6VEZ - chains A and D of the 4 polymer chains in the assembly; structure by X-ray diffraction, 1.88 A resolution.

== Chain A ==
Name: DNA-directed DNA/RNA polymerase mu
Organism: Homo sapiens
Notes: EC 2.7.7.7
UniProt: Q9NP87 (DPOLM_HUMAN); numbering as in UniProt; present here: 132-397, 410-494
Amino-acid sequence (356 residues; numbered 127 to 494; 12 numbers in that range are skipped by the numbering (no residue carries them; nothing is unmodelled there); the number before each row is that of its first residue):
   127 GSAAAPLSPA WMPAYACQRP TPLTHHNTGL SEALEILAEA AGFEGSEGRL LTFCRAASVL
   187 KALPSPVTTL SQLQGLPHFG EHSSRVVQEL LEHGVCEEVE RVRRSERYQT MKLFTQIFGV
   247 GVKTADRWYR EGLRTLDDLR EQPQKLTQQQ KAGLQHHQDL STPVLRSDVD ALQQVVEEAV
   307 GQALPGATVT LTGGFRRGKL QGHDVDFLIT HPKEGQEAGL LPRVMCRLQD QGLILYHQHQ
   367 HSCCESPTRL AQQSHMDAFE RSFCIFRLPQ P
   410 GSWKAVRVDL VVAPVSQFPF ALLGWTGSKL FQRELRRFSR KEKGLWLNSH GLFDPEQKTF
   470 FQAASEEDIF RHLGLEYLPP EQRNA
Unresolved in the structure: 127-136, 365-383
Differences from the reference sequence: expression tag (127-131); conflict Gly410 (Pro in Q9NP87)
Glycans and other covalent adducts: 2,3-dihydroxy-1,4-dithiobutane (DTT) linked to Cys180
Metal / ion sites: Ca2+ site 1 near Phe205 (its only coordinating residue here); Na+: Thr241, Ile243, Val246 (shared with 1 residue of chain P); Ca2+ site 2: Asp330, Asp332 (together with 8-oxo-guanosine-5'-triphosphate); Ca2+ site 3: Asp330, Asp332, Asp418 (together with 8-oxo-guanosine-5'-triphosphate) (shared with 1 residue of chain P)
Small-molecule neighbours: 8-oxo-guanosine-5'-triphosphate (8GT): Gly319, Gly320, Arg323, Lys325, Gln327, Gly328, His329, Asp330, Asp332, Gly433, Trp434, Thr435, Gly436, Ser437, Lys438, Gln441
UniProt features mapped onto this chain:
  - region: Arg323 to Asp332 (Involved in ssDNA binding)
  - binding site (Mg(2+)): Asp330, Asp332, Asp418
  - site: Gly433 (Responsible for the low discrimination between dNTP and rNTP)
Reported in the primary citation:
  - binding site for 8-oxo-guanosine-5'-triphosphate: Gly433, Trp434, Lys438
  - binding site for the 9-nt DNA strand: Arg445
  - conformationally variable residues: Trp434

== Chain D ==
Molecule: 4-nt DNA strand
Sequence (4 nucleotides; numbered 1 to 4; the number before each row is that of its first residue):
     1 GCCG

== Chain A / chain D interface ==
Contacting residue pairs - 14 pairs, chain A then chain D:
  Gly174(A) - DG1(D)  hydrogen bond to the base
  Arg175(A) - DG1(D)  salt bridge to the phosphate
  Thr178(A) - DG1(D)  hydrogen bond to the base
  Thr178(A) - DC2(D)  sugar contact
  Phe179(A) - DG1(D)  sugar contact
  Pro203(A) - DC3(D)  phosphate contact
  His204(A) - DC2(D)  sugar contact
  His204(A) - DC3(D)  hydrogen bond to the phosphate
  Gly206(A) - DC2(D)  hydrogen bond to the phosphate
  Glu207(A) - DC2(D)  hydrogen bond to the phosphate
  His208(A) - DG1(D)  salt bridge to the phosphate
  His208(A) - DC2(D)  hydrogen bond to the phosphate
  Ser209(A) - DG1(D)  phosphate contact
  Ser209(A) - DC2(D)  hydrogen bond to the phosphate
Other interface residues (no listed pair), chain A (14 interface residues in all): Ala140, Arg181, Leu202, Phe205
Other interface residues (no listed pair), chain D (4 interface residues in all): DG4

== Overview ==
Chain A and chain D form an interface of 14 and 4 residues respectively; the contacts include 7 hydrogen bonds
and 2 salt bridges. Polar pairs include Gly174(A)-DG1(D), Thr178(A)-DG1(D) and His204(A)-DC3(D). From the
paper: a binding site for 8-oxo-guanosine-5'-triphosphate at Gly433(A), Trp434(A) and Lys438(A); a binding
site for the 9-nt DNA strand at Arg445(A).
Here chain A is DNA-directed DNA/RNA polymerase mu (Homo sapiens) and chain D is a 4-nt DNA strand. Entry 6VEZ
(DNA Polymerase Mu, 8-oxorGTP:At Pre-Catalytic Ternary Complex, 20 mM Ca2+ (60 min)) was determined by X-ray
diffraction together with 6VF0, 6VF1, 6VF2, 6VF3, 6VF4, 6VF5 and 7 further entries from the same study.
